3SS4 - chains A and C of the 4 polymer chains in the assembly; structure by X-ray diffraction, 2.85 A resolution.

Chain A (and C):
Protein: Glutaminase C
Source organism: Mus musculus
Notes: EC 3.5.1.2; chain C of this document is another copy of the same molecule, construct and numbering; everything in this record applies to it too
UniProt: Q69ZX9 (Q69ZX9_MOUSE); residues 128-603 here correspond to UniProt positions 134-609 (UniProt number = residue number + 6)
Sequence (479 residues; row label = number of the first residue in the row):
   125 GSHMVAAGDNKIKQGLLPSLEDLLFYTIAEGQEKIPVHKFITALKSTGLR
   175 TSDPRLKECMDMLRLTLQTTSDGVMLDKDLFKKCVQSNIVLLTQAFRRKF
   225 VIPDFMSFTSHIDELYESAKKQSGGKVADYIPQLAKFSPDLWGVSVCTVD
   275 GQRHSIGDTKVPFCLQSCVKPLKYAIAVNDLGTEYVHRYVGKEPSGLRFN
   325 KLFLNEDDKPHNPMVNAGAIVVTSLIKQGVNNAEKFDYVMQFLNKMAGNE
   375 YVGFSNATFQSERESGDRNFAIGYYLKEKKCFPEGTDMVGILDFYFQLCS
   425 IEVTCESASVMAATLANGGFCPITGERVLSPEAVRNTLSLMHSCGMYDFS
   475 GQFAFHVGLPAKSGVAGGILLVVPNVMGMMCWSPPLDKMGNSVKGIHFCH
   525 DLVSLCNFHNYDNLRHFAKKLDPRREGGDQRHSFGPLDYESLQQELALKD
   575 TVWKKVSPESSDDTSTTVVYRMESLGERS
Not modelled in the structure: 125-143, 153-156, 192-197, 321-326, 550-603 (chain C: 125-143, 153-155, 195-197, 321-326, 550-603)
Differences from the reference sequence: expression tag (125-127)
What the authors report for this chain:
  - binding site for phosphate ion: Ser291, Asn340, Tyr471
  - catalytic residues: Ser291 (proposed by the authors, not directly observed)
  - mutagenesis - F394S: decreased catalytic activity on 50 mM Pi
  - mutagenesis - F327S: increased catalytic activity on in the absence of phosphate

How chain A and chain C interact:
Pairs across the interface (68):
  Val273(A) - Arg539(C)  hydrogen bond (backbone-side chain)
  Asp274(A) - Arg539(C)  salt bridge
  Tyr298(A) - Phe479(C)
  His311(A) - Phe479(C)
  Lys316(A) - Gln476(C)
  Lys316(A) - Phe479(C)
  Lys316(A) - His480(C)  hydrogen bond
  Glu317(A) - Gly475(C)
  Glu317(A) - Gln476(C)
  Ala440(A) - Asn537(C)  hydrogen bond (backbone-side chain)
  Asn441(A) - Asn537(C)
  Asn441(A) - Arg539(C)  hydrogen bond
  Asn441(A) - His540(C)
  Gly442(A) - Asn537(C)
  Phe444(A) - His540(C)
  Pro455(A) - His540(C)
  Pro455(A) - Ala542(C)  hydrophobic
  Arg459(A) - His533(C)
  Arg459(A) - Tyr535(C)
  Arg459(A) - Asp536(C)  salt bridge
  Arg459(A) - Lys544(C)
  Asn460(A) - Phe479(C)
  Leu462(A) - Tyr535(C)  hydrophobic
  Ser463(A) - Phe479(C)
  Ser463(A) - His533(C)
  Ser463(A) - Tyr535(C)
  Leu464(A) - Phe479(C)  hydrophobic
  His466(A) - His466(C)
  His466(A) - Tyr535(C)  hydrogen bond
  Gly475(A) - Glu317(C)
  Gln476(A) - Lys316(C)  hydrogen bond
  Gln476(A) - Glu317(C)  hydrogen bond
  Phe479(A) - Tyr298(C)
  Phe479(A) - His311(C)
  Phe479(A) - Lys316(C)
  Phe479(A) - Asn460(C)
  Phe479(A) - Leu464(C)  hydrophobic
  His480(A) - Lys316(C)  hydrogen bond
  Pro484(A) - Tyr535(C)
  Pro498(A) - Tyr535(C)  hydrophobic
  Asn499(A) - Asp536(C)
  Asn499(A) - Asn537(C)  hydrogen bond
  Asn499(A) - Leu538(C)  hydrogen bond (side chain-backbone)
  His533(A) - Arg459(C)
  His533(A) - Ser463(C)
  Asn534(A) - Asn534(C)  hydrogen bond
  Asn534(A) - Tyr535(C)  hydrogen bond
  Tyr535(A) - Arg459(C)
  Tyr535(A) - Leu462(C)  hydrophobic
  Tyr535(A) - Ser463(C)
  Tyr535(A) - His466(C)  hydrogen bond
  Tyr535(A) - Pro484(C)
  Tyr535(A) - Pro498(C)  hydrophobic
  Tyr535(A) - Asn534(C)  hydrogen bond
  Asp536(A) - Arg459(C)  salt bridge
  Asp536(A) - Asn499(C)
  Asn537(A) - Ala440(C)  hydrogen bond (side chain-backbone)
  Asn537(A) - Asn441(C)
  Asn537(A) - Gly442(C)
  Asn537(A) - Asn499(C)  hydrogen bond
  Leu538(A) - Asn499(C)  hydrogen bond (backbone-side chain)
  Arg539(A) - Val273(C)  hydrogen bond (side chain-backbone)
  Arg539(A) - Asp274(C)  salt bridge
  Arg539(A) - Asn441(C)  hydrogen bond
  His540(A) - Asn441(C)  hydrogen bond (side chain-backbone)
  His540(A) - Phe444(C)
  Ala542(A) - Pro455(C)  hydrophobic
  Lys544(A) - Arg459(C)
Interface residues without a listed pair, chain A (38 interface residues in all): Thr307, Ser319, Gly320, Arg451
Interface residues without a listed pair, chain C (37 interface residues in all): Thr307, Gly320, Arg451

Overview:
Chain A and chain C form an interface of 38 and 37 residues respectively, with 20 hydrogen bonds and 4 salt
bridges. Among the polar pairs are Asp274(A)-Arg539(C), Arg459(A)-Asp536(C) and Val273(A)-Arg539(C). The paper
reports the catalytic residue Ser291(A); F394S of chain A reduces catalytic activity on 50 mM Pi.
Both chains are Glutaminase C (Mus musculus). Entry 3SS4 (Crystal structure of mouse Glutaminase C,
phosphate-bound form) was determined by X-ray diffraction together with 3SS3 and 3SS5 from the same study.
